5YAE - chain A; structure by X-ray diffraction, 2.40 A resolution.

[Chain A]
Name: Esterase
Organism: Streptomyces cinnamoneus
Notes: EC 3.1.1.73
Reference sequence: A0A0M4UW33 (A0A0M4UW33_STRCJ); residues 1-342 here correspond to UniProt positions 42-383 (UniProt number = residue number + 41)
Chain sequence (342 residues; row label = number of the first residue in the row):
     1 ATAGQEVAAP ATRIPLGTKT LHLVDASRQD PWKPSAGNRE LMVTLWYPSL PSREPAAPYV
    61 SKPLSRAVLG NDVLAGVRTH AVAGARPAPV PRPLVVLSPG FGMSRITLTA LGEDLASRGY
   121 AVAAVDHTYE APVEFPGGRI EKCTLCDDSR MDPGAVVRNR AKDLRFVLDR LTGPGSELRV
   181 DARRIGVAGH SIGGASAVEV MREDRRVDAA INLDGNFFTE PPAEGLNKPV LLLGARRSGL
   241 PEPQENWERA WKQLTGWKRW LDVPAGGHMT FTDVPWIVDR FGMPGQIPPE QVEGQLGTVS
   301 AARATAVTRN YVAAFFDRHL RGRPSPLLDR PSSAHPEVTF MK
Disordered / not traced: 1-2
Disulfide bonds: Cys143-Cys146
Sequence notes: engineered mutation Ala8 (Pro49 in A0A0M4UW33)

[In short]
Chain A is Esterase (Streptomyces cinnamoneus); the structure, Ferulic acid esterase from Streptomyces
cinnamoneus at 2.4 A resolution, was determined by X-ray diffraction, deposited together with 5YAL.
